4KEY - chain A; structure by X-ray diffraction, 2.05 A resolution.

# Chain A
Protein: Bifunctional P-450/NADPH-P450 reductase
From: Bacillus megaterium
Notes: EC 1.14.14.1, 1.6.2.4; fragment: P450 BM3 heme domain
UniProt: P14779 (CPXB_BACME); residues 1-455 here correspond to UniProt positions 2-456 (UniProt number = residue number + 1)
Chain sequence (455 residues; row label = number of the first residue in the row):
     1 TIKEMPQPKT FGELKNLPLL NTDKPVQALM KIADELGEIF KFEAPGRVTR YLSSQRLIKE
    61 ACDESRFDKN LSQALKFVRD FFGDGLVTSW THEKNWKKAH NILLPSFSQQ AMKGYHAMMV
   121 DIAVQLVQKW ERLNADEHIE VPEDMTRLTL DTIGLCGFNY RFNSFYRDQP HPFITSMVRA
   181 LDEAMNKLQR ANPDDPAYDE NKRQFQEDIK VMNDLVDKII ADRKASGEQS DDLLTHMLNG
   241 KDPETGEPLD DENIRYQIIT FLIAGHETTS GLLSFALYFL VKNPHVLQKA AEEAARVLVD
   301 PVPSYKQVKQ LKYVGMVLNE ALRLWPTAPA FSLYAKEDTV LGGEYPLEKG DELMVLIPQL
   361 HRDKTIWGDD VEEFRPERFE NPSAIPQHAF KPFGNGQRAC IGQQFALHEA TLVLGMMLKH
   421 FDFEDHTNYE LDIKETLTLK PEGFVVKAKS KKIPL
Disordered / not traced: 1-2, 227-229
Sequence notes: engineered mutation F82 (Ala83 in P14779), V87 (Phe88 in P14779)
UniProt features mapped onto this chain:
  - binding site ((9Z)-hexadecenoate): Y51
  - binding site (heme): C400
  - site: T268 (Important for catalytic activity)
Metal / ion sites: heme Fe near C400 (its only coordinating residue here)
Residues lining bound ligands:
  - prilosec (1C6; 6-methoxy-2-{[(4-methoxy-3,5-dimethylpyridin-2-yl)methyl]sulfanyl}-1H-benzimidazole): L20, V26, L29, Y51, S72, A74, L75, F82, V87, L188, A264, A328, P329, A330, M354, L437, T438
  - heme (HEM): K69, L75, L86, V87, W96, H100, F107, I153, T260, F261, A264, G265, T268, T269, L272, L322, T327, A328, F331, P392, F393, G394, R398, A399, C400, I401, G402, F405, A406

# Summary
Bound to chain A: heme and prilosec. From UniProt: (9Z)-hexadecenoate-binding residue Y51 and heme-binding
residue C400.
Chain A is Bifunctional P-450/NADPH-P450 reductase (Bacillus megaterium); the structure, Structure of P450 BM3
A82F F87V in complex with omeprazole, was determined by X-ray diffraction together with 4KEW, 4KF0 and 4KF2
from the same study.
